6TGX - chains A and C; structure by X-ray diffraction, 1.77 A resolution.

== Chain A ==
Molecule: Acyl-CoA N-acyltransferases (NAT) superfamily protein
Source organism: Arabidopsis thaliana
UniProt: Q6NLS5 (Q6NLS5_ARATH); residues 20-200 here = UniProt positions 20-200
Sequence (181 residues; row label = number of the first residue in the row):
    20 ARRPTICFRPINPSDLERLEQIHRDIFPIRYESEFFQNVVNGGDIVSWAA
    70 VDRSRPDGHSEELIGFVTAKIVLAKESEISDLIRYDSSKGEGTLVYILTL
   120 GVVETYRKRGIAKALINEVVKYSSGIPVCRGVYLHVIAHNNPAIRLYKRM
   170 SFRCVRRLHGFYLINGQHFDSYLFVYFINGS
Not modelled in the structure: 20-23, 106-108
Residues lining bound ligands: carboxymethyl coenzyme A (CMC): I45, F46, L117, T118, L119, G120, V121, Y125, R126, K127, R128, G129, I130, A131, K132, H154, V155, N159, P161, A162, R164, L165, Y166, R168
What the authors report for this chain:
  - binding site for Met-val-asn-ala (chain C): F46, P47, Y50, L117, H154, F180, Y181
  - catalytic residues: Y115, H154
  - conformationally variable residues (side-chain flip): F46, P47
  - mutagenesis - F46A, P47A, Y50A, E97A: decreased catalytic activity
  - mutagenesis - Y115A, Y181A: abolished catalytic activity
  - mutagenesis - E97A, H154A, H154F: decreased stability
  - contacts within the chain: E97-H154, Y115-H154 (hydrogen bond)
  - mutagenesis - F180A: increased catalytic activity

== Chain C ==
Molecule: Met-val-asn-ala
Sequence (4 residues; row label = number of the first residue in the row):
     2 MVNA
Covalent attachments: carboxymethyl coenzyme A (CMC) linked to M2

== How chain A and chain C interact ==
Residue-residue contacts - 14 pairs, chain A then chain C:
  F46(A) - M2(C)  hydrophobic
  P47(A) - M2(C)
  I48(A) - M2(C)  hydrophobic
  I48(A) - V3(C)
  I48(A) - A5(C)
  Y50(A) - M2(C)
  Y50(A) - V3(C)  hydrogen bond (side chain-backbone)
  Y115(A) - V3(C)
  L117(A) - M2(C)
  L117(A) - V3(C)  hydrogen bond (backbone-backbone)
  H154(A) - M2(C)  hydrogen bond (backbone-backbone)
  F180(A) - N4(C)  hydrogen bond (backbone-side chain)
  Y181(A) - M2(C)  hydrogen bond (side chain-backbone)
  Y181(A) - N4(C)
Other interface residues (no listed pair), chain A (10 interface residues in all): I156

== Overview ==
10 residues of chain A face 4 of chain C across their interface, with 5 hydrogen bonds. Among the polar pairs
are Y50(A)-V3(C), F180(A)-N4(C) and Y181(A)-M2(C). From the paper: catalytic residues Y115(A) and H154(A);
F46A, P47A and Y50A of chain A, among others, reduce catalytic activity; 9 substitutions were tested in all.
Here chain A is Acyl-CoA N-acyltransferases (NAT) superfamily protein (Arabidopsis thaliana) and chain C is
Met-val-asn-ala. Entry 6TGX (Crystal structure of Arabidopsis thaliana NAA60 in complex with a bisubstrate
analogue) was determined by X-ray diffraction, deposited together with 6TH0.
